2HOT - chains C and B of the 4 polymer chains in the assembly; structure by X-ray diffraction, 2.19 A resolution.

Chain C:
Molecule: 21-nt DNA strand
Sequence (21 nucleotides; numbered 1 to 21; the number before each row is that of its first residue):
     1 TTTTGCCATGTAATCCCCGGA
Covalent attachments: 3-prop-2-yn-1-yl-1,3-oxazolidin-2-one (P2O) linked to DT14

Chain B:
Name: Segmentation polarity homeobox protein engrailed
Organism: Drosophila melanogaster
Notes: fragment: Engrailed homeodomain
Reference sequence: P02836 (HMEN_DROME); residues 0-60 here correspond to UniProt positions 453-513 (UniProt number = residue number + 453)
Sequence (63 residues; each row starts with the number of its first residue; numbers below 1 keep their minus sign (Gly-2 is residue -2)):
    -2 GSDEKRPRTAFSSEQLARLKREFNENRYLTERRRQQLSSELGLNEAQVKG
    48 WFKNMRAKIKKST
Unresolved in the structure: -2 to 1, 60
Construct notes: cloning artifact (-2 to -1); engineered mutation Val45 (Ile498 in P02836), Gly47 (Ile500 in P02836), Lys50 (Gln503 in P02836), Met52 (Lys505 in P02836)
Reported in the primary citation:
  - mutagenesis - I45V (4-6 degC), I47G (Tm change 5.3 degC): decreased stability
  - mutagenesis - K52M (Tm change 6.8 degC): increased stability

Chain C / chain B interface:
Pairs across the interface (9):
  DC17(C) - Arg31(B)  salt bridge to the phosphate
  DC17(C) - Lys46(B)  salt bridge to the phosphate
  DC18(C) - Tyr25(B)  phosphate contact
  DC18(C) - Arg53(B)  salt bridge to the phosphate
  DG19(C) - Tyr25(B)  hydrogen bond to the phosphate
  DG19(C) - Lys50(B)  base contact
  DG19(C) - Arg53(B)  salt bridge to the phosphate
  DG20(C) - Lys50(B)  hydrogen bond to the base
  DA21(C) - Lys50(B)  base contact

Summary:
The chain C/chain B interface involves 5 residues from each chain; the contacts include 2 hydrogen bonds and 4
salt bridges. Polar pairs include DG20(C)-Lys50(B), DG19(C)-Tyr25(B) and DC17(C)-Arg31(B). Covalently linked
3-prop-2-yn-1-yl-1,3-oxazolidin-2-one: at DT14(C). From the paper: I45V and I47G of chain B reduce stability;
K52M of chain B increases stability.
Here chain C is a 21-nt DNA strand and chain B is Segmentation polarity homeobox protein engrailed (Drosophila
melanogaster). Entry 2HOT (Phage selected homeodomain bound to modified DNA) was determined by X-ray
diffraction, deposited together with 2HOS.
